5IDF - chains A and D of the 4 polymer chains in the assembly; structure by electron microscopy, 10.31 A resolution (very low resolution: no residue pairs are listed; an interface is given only as per-side residue counts).

Chain A:
Protein: Glutamate receptor 2
From: Rattus norvegicus
UniProtKB: P19491 (GRIA2_RAT), isoform P19491-2; residues 2-862 here correspond to UniProt positions 23-883 (UniProt number = residue number + 21)
Chain sequence (872 residues; numbered -9 to 862; the number before each row is that of its first residue; numbers below 1 keep their minus sign (Val-9 is residue -9)):
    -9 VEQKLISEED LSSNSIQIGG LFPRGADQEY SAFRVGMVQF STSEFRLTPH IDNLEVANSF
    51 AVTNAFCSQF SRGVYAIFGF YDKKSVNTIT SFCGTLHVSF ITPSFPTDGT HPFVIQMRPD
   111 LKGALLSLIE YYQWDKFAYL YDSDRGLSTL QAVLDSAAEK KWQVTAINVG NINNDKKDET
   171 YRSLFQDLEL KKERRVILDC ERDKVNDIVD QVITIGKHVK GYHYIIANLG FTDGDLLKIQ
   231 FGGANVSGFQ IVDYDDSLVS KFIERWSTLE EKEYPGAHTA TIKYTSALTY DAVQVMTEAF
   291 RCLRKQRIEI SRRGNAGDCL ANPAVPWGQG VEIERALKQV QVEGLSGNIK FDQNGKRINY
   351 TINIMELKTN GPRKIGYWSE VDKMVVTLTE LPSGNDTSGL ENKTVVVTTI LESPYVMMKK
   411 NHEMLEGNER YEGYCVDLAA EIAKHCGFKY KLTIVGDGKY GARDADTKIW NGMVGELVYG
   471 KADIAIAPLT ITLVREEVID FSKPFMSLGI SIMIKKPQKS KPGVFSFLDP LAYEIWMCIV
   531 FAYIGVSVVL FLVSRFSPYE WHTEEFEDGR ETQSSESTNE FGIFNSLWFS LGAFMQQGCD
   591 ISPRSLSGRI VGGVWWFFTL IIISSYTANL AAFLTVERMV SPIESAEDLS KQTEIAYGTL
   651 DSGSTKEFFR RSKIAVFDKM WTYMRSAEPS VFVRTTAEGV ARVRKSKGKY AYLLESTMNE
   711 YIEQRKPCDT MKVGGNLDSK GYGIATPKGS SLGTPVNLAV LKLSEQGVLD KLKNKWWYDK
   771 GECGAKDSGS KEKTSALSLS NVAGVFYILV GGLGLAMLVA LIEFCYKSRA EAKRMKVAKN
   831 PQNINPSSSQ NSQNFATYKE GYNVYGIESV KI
Unresolved in the structure: -9 to 3, 380-393, 507-508, 545-592, 774-782, 818-862
Construct notes: expression tag (-9 to 1); engineered mutation Cys292 (Asn313 in P19491)

Chain D:
Protein: Glutamate receptor 3
From: Rattus norvegicus
UniProtKB: P19492 (GRIA3_RAT), isoform P19492-2; residues 2-866 here correspond to UniProt positions 24-888 (UniProt number = residue number + 22)
Chain sequence (874 residues; row label = number of the first residue in the row; note: 6 numbers in that range are skipped by the numbering (no residue carries them; nothing is unmodelled there); a row labelled like 507A-507F holds insertion residues (507A, then the next letters in order); numbers below 1 keep their minus sign (Gly-7 is residue -7)):
    -7 GDYKDDDDKF PNTISIGGLF MRNTVQEHSA FRFAVQLYNT NQNTTEKPFH LNYHVDHLDS
    53 SNSFSVTNAF CSQFSRGVYA IFGFYDQMSM NTLTSFCGAL HTSFVTPSFP TDADVQFVIQ
   113 MRPALKGAIL SLLSYYKWEK FVYLYDTERG FSVLQAIMEA AVQNNWQVTA RSVGNIKDVQ
   173 EFRRIIEEMD RRQEKRYLID CEVERINTIL EQVVILGKHS RGYHYMLANL GFTDILLERV
   233 MHGGANITGF QIVNNENPMV QQFIQRWVRL DECEFPEAKN APLKYTSALT HDAILVIAEA
   293 FRYLRRQRVD VSRRGSAGDC LANPAVPWSQ GIDIERALKM VQVQGMTGNI QFDTYGRRTN
   353 YTIDVYEMKV SGSRKAGYWN EYERFVPFSD QQISNDSSSS ENRTIVVTTI LESPYVMYKK
   413 NHEQLEGNER YEGYCVDLAY EIAKHVGIKY KLSIVGDGKY GARDPETKIW NGMVGELVYG
   473 RADIAVAPLT ITLVREEVID FSKPFMSLGI SIMIK
507A-507F KPQKSK
   512 P
   515 GVFSFLDPLA YEIWMCIVFA YIGVSVVLFL VSRFSPYEWH LEDNNEEPRD PQSPPDPPNE
   575 FGIFNSLWFS LGAFMQQGCD ISPRSLSGRI VGGVWWFFTL IIISSYTANL AAFLTVERMV
   635 SPIESAEDLA KQTEIAYGTL DSGSTKEFFR RSKIAVYEKM WSYMKSAEPS VFTKTTADGV
   695 ARVRKSKGKF AFLLESTMNE YIEQRKPCDT MKVGGNLDSK GYGVATPKGS ALGTPVNLAV
   755 LKLSEQGILD KLKNKWWYDK GECGAKDSGS KDKTSALSLS NVAGVFYILV GGLGLAMMVA
   815 LIEFCYKSRA ESKRMKLTKN TQNFKPAPAT NTQNYATYRE GYNVYGTESV KI
Unresolved in the structure: -7 to 3, 306-307, 381-395, 507A-507F, 547-596, 634-635, 778-786, 822-866
Construct notes: expression tag (-7 to 1); engineered mutation Cys265 (Arg287 in P19492), Gly439 (Arg461 in P19492)

Interface between chain A and chain D:
At this resolution (10 A) residue pairs are not listed: 11 residues of chain A and 9 of chain D lie at the interface.

In short:
Chain A and chain D form an interface of 11 and 9 residues respectively.
Chain A is Glutamate receptor 2 and chain D is Glutamate receptor 3, both from Rattus norvegicus; the
structure, Cryo-EM structure of GluA2/3 AMPA receptor heterotetramer (model II), was determined by electron
microscopy, deposited together with 5FWX, 5FWY and 5IDE.
